Entry 6PQX (electron microscopy, 4.60 A resolution (low resolution: residue-level contacts below are approximate; hydrogen-bond / salt-bridge calls are withheld)); this record covers chains A and C of the 8 polymer chains in the assembly.

[Chain A]
Protein: DNA-mediated transposase
Source organism: Helicoverpa zea
UniProt: B0F0C5 (B0F0C5_HELZE); residue numbers follow UniProt; this construct covers 17-507
Chain sequence (497 residues; each row starts with the number of its first residue):
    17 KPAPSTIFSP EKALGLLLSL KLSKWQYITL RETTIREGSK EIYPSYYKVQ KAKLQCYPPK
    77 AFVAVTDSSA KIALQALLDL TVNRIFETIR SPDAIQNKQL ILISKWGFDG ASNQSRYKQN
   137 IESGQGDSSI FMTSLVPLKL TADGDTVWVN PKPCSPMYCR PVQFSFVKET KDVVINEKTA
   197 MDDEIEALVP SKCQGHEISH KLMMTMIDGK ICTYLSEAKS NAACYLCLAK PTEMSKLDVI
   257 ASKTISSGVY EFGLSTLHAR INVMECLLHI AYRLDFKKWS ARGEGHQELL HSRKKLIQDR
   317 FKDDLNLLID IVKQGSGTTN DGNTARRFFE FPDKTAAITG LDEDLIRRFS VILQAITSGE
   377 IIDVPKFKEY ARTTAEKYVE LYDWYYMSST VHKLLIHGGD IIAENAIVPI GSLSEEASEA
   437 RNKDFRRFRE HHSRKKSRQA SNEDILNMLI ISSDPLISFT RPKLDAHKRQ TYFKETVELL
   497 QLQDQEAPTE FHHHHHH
Unresolved in the structure: 17-20, 501-513
Sequence notes: expression tag (508-513)
From the paper describing this entry:
  - conformationally variable residues: Glu435
  - catalytic residues: Asp125, Asp224, Glu435 (citing earlier work)

[Chain C]
Molecule: 16-nt DNA strand
Sequence (16 nucleotides; numbered 17 to 32; the number before each row is that of its first residue):
    17 CACGGTGGAT CGAAAA

[Chain A / chain C interface]
Contacting residue pairs (22; chain A residue first):
  Lys168(A) - DG20(C)
  Cys170(A) - DA18(C)
  Cys170(A) - DC19(C)
  Ser171(A) - DG20(C)
  Arg276(A) - DC17(C)
  Arg276(A) - DA18(C)
  Gly338(A) - DA18(C)
  Arg342(A) - DA18(C)
  Gln370(A) - DC17(C)
  Thr373(A) - DC17(C)
  Thr373(A) - DA18(C)
  Glu432(A) - DA18(C)
  Lys439(A) - DG20(C)
  Lys479(A) - DG21(C)
  Leu480(A) - DG20(C)
  Leu480(A) - DG21(C)
  Asp481(A) - DG20(C)
  Arg485(A) - DC17(C)
  Gln486(A) - DC17(C)
  Thr487(A) - DC17(C)
  Tyr488(A) - DC17(C)
  Phe489(A) - DC17(C)
Other interface residues (no listed pair), chain A (22 interface residues in all): Met173, Asn339, Glu346, Lys484

[Summary]
Chain A and chain C form an interface of 22 and 5 residues respectively. The paper reports catalytic residues
Asp125(A), Asp224(A) and Glu435(A); conformational variability at Glu435(A).
Here chain A is DNA-mediated transposase (Helicoverpa zea) and chain C is a 16-nt DNA strand. Entry 6PQX
(Cryo-EM structure of HzTransib/nicked TIR substrate DNA hairpin forming complex (HFC)) was determined by
electron microscopy, deposited together with 6PQR, 6PQU, 6PQY and 6PR5.
